Entry 8QYH (electron microscopy, 2.40 A resolution); this record covers chains F and G of the 7 polymer chains in the assembly.

Chain F (and G):
Name: Membrane protein
Source organism: Escherichia coli
Notes: chain G of this document is another copy of the same molecule, construct and numbering; everything in this record applies to it too
UniProt: A0A0V7WZP0 (A0A0V7WZP0_ECOLX); residue numbers follow UniProt; this construct covers 1-246
Sequence (246 residues; row label = number of the first residue in the row):
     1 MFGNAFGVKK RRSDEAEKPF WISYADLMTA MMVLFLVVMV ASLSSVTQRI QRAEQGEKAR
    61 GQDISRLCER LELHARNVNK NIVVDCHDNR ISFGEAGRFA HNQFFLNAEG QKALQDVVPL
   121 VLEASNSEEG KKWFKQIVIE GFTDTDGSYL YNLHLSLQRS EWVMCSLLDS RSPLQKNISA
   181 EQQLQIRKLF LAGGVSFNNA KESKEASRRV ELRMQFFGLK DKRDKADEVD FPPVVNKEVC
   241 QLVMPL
Disulfides: Cys68-Cys86, Cys165-Cys240
Reported in the primary citation:
  - mutagenesis - D26N: abolished localization to ZorD
  - mutagenesis - Y151A/N152A/L155A/R159A: decreased stability

How chain F and chain G interact:
Contacting residue pairs (100):
  Met1(F) - Met1(G)
  Met1(F) - Phe2(G)
  Met1(F) - Gly3(G)  hydrogen bond (backbone-backbone)
  Met1(F) - Ala5(G)
  Phe2(F) - Met1(G)
  Gly3(F) - Met1(G)  hydrogen bond (backbone-backbone)
  Gly3(F) - Phe2(G)
  Gly3(F) - Gly3(G)  hydrogen bond (backbone-backbone)
  Asn4(F) - Met1(G)
  Asn4(F) - Gly3(G)
  Ala5(F) - Gly3(G)
  Arg11(F) - Arg12(G)
  Arg12(F) - Arg12(G)
  Ser13(F) - Arg12(G)  hydrogen bond (backbone-side chain)
  Glu15(F) - Glu15(G)
  Lys18(F) - Glu17(G)
  Trp21(F) - Glu17(G)
  Trp21(F) - Ile22(G)  hydrophobic
  Trp21(F) - Ala25(G)  hydrophobic
  Ile22(F) - Trp21(G)  hydrophobic
  Tyr24(F) - Ala25(G)  hydrophobic
  Tyr24(F) - Thr29(G)
  Ala25(F) - Trp21(G)
  Ala25(F) - Tyr24(G)  hydrophobic
  Ala25(F) - Ala25(G)
  Ala25(F) - Met28(G)
  Met28(F) - Met28(G)
  Met28(F) - Thr29(G)
  Met28(F) - Met32(G)  hydrophobic
  Thr29(F) - Tyr24(G)  hydrogen bond
  Thr29(F) - Met28(G)
  Met32(F) - Met28(G)  hydrophobic
  Met32(F) - Met31(G)  hydrophobic
  Met32(F) - Met32(G)
  Met32(F) - Phe35(G)  hydrophobic
  Phe35(F) - Met32(G)  hydrophobic
  Phe35(F) - Leu36(G)  hydrophobic
  Phe35(F) - Met39(G)  hydrophobic
  Leu36(F) - Phe35(G)  hydrophobic
  Val38(F) - Met39(G)  hydrophobic
  Met39(F) - Phe35(G)
  Met39(F) - Met39(G)  hydrophobic
  Ser42(F) - Leu43(G)
  Leu43(F) - Ser42(G)
  Val46(F) - Leu43(G)  hydrophobic
  Val46(F) - Thr47(G)
  Ile50(F) - Val46(G)
  Ile50(F) - Ile50(G)  hydrophobic
  Thr145(F) - Asp230(G)
  Thr145(F) - Phe231(G)
  Thr145(F) - Pro232(G)
  Asp146(F) - Pro232(G)
  Ser148(F) - Glu238(G)  hydrogen bond
  Tyr149(F) - Leu168(G)  hydrophobic
  Tyr149(F) - Arg187(G)
  Tyr149(F) - Phe190(G)
  Tyr149(F) - Glu238(G)  hydrogen bond (backbone-side chain)
  Leu150(F) - Glu161(G)
  Leu150(F) - Cys165(G)  hydrophobic
  Leu150(F) - Leu168(G)
  Leu150(F) - Glu238(G)  hydrogen bond (backbone-side chain)
  Tyr151(F) - Gln241(G)
  Leu153(F) - Glu161(G)
  Leu153(F) - Met164(G)  hydrophobic
  Leu153(F) - Ala192(G)  hydrophobic
  His154(F) - Glu161(G)  hydrogen bond (backbone-side chain)
  His154(F) - Gln241(G)
  Leu157(F) - Leu157(G)
  Leu157(F) - Glu161(G)
  Glu161(F) - His154(G)  salt bridge
  Met164(F) - Tyr149(G)  hydrophobic
  Met164(F) - Leu150(G)  hydrophobic
  Met164(F) - Leu153(G)  hydrophobic
  Cys165(F) - Leu150(G)  hydrophobic
  Arg187(F) - Tyr149(G)
  Phe190(F) - Tyr149(G)
  Leu191(F) - Val195(G)
  Ala192(F) - Gly194(G)
  Ala192(F) - Val195(G)  hydrogen bond (backbone-backbone)
  Gly193(F) - Gly193(G)
  Gly193(F) - Gly194(G)  hydrogen bond (backbone-backbone)
  Gly194(F) - Ala192(G)
  Gly194(F) - Gly193(G)
  Val195(F) - Leu191(G)
  Val195(F) - Ala192(G)  hydrogen bond (backbone-backbone)
  Phe197(F) - Val229(G)
  Phe197(F) - Phe231(G)  hydrophobic
  Asn198(F) - Val229(G)
  Val229(F) - Thr145(G)
  Val229(F) - Phe197(G)
  Phe231(F) - Thr145(G)
  Phe231(F) - Tyr149(G)  hydrophobic
  Phe231(F) - Phe197(G)  hydrophobic
  Pro232(F) - Thr145(G)
  Glu238(F) - Leu150(G)
  Val239(F) - Leu150(G)
  Cys240(F) - Leu150(G)
  Gln241(F) - Leu150(G)
  Gln241(F) - Tyr151(G)  hydrogen bond (side chain-backbone)
  Gln241(F) - His154(G)
Also at the interface, not in a pair above, chain F (57 interface residues in all): Asp26, Met31, Leu168, Asn199
Also at the interface, not in a pair above, chain G (52 interface residues in all): Val38, Asn199, Asp227, Val239

In short:
57 residues of chain F face 52 of chain G across their interface; the contacts include 13 hydrogen bonds and 1
salt bridge. Polar contacts include Glu161(F)-His154(G), Ser13(F)-Arg12(G) and Thr29(F)-Tyr24(G). The paper
reports that D26N of chain F abolishes localization to ZorD; Y151A/N152A/L155A/R159A of chain F reduce
stability.
Both chains are Membrane protein (Escherichia coli). Entry 8QYH (Zorya anti-bacteriophage defense system ZorAB
ZorA E86A_E89A, Calcium binding site mutation) was determined by electron microscopy, deposited together with
8QYD, 8QYK and 8QYY.
